8QBN - chains 7 and Y of the 3 polymer chains in the assembly; structure by electron microscopy, 3.20 A resolution.

== Chain 7 ==
Molecule: WD repeat-containing protein 26
Source organism: Homo sapiens
Reference sequence: Q9H7D7 (WDR26_HUMAN), isoform Q9H7D7-2; residues 1-645 here = UniProt positions 1-645
Chain sequence (645 residues; row label = number of the first residue in the row):
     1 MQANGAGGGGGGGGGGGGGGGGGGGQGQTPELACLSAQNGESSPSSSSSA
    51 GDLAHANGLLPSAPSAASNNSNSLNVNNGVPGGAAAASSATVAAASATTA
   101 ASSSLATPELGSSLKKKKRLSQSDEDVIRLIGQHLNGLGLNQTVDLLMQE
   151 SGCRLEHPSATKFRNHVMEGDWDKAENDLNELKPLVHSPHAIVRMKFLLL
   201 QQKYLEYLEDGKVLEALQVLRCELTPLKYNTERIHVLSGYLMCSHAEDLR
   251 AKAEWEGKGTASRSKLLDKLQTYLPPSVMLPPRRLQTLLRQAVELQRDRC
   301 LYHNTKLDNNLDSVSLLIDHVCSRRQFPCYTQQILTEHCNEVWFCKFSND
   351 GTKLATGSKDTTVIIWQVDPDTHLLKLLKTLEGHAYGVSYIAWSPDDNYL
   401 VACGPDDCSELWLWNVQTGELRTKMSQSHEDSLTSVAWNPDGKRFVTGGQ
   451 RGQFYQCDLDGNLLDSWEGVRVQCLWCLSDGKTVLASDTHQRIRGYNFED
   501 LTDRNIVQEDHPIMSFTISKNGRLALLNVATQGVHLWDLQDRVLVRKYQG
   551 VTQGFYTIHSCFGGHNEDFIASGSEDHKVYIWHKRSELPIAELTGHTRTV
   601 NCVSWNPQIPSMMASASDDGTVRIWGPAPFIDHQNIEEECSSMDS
Unresolved in the structure: 1-118, 156-275, 307-310, 630-645
Metal / ion sites: Zn2+: Cys-300, His-303, His-320, Cys-322
Curated features (UniProtKB/Swiss-Prot):
  - modified residue (Phosphoserine): Ser-121, Ser-123
  - natural variant: Trp-172 (W172R: In SKDEAS; uncertain significance)

== Chain Y ==
Molecule: Protein yippee-like 5
Source organism: Homo sapiens
Reference sequence: P62699 (YPEL5_HUMAN); numbering as in UniProt (aligned over 1-121)
Chain sequence (121 residues; row label = number of the first residue in the row):
     1 MGRIFLDHIGGTRLFSCANCDTILTNRSELISTRFTGATGRAFLFNKVVN
    51 LQYSEVQDRVMLTGRHMVRDVSCKNCNSKLGWIYEFATEDSQRYKEGRVI
   101 LERALVRESEGFEEHVPSDNS
Unresolved in the structure: 1, 121
Metal / ion sites: Zn2+: Cys-17, Cys-20, Cys-73, Cys-76

== Chain 7 / chain Y interface ==
Contacting residue pairs (10):
  Glu-468(7) / Arg-65(Y)  salt bridge
  Gly-469(7) / Phe-86(Y)
  Arg-471(7) / Phe-86(Y)
  Arg-471(7) / Ala-87(Y)  hydrogen bond (side chain-backbone)
  Arg-471(7) / Arg-93(Y)
  Arg-471(7) / Glu-96(Y)  salt bridge
  His-490(7) / Glu-85(Y)  hydrogen bond (side chain-backbone)
  His-490(7) / Glu-96(Y)
  Arg-492(7) / Glu-85(Y)  salt bridge
  Arg-494(7) / Arg-69(Y)
Other interface residues (no listed pair), chain 7 (7 interface residues in all): Arg-451
Other interface residues (no listed pair), chain Y (10 interface residues in all): Met-67, Tyr-84, Gly-97

== Overview ==
The interface between chain 7 and chain Y involves 7 residues on one side and 10 on the other; the contacts
include 2 hydrogen bonds and 3 salt bridges. Polar contacts include Glu-468(7)/Arg-65(Y), Arg-471(7)/Glu-96(Y)
and Arg-492(7)/Glu-85(Y). Cys-300(7), His-303(7), His-320(7) and Cys-322(7) form the Zn2+ site.
Chain 7 is WD repeat-containing protein 26 and chain Y is Protein yippee-like 5, both from Homo sapiens; the
structure, Structure of the non-canonical CTLH E3 substrate receptor WDR26 bound to YPEL5, was determined by
electron microscopy together with 8QE8 from the same study.
